PDB entry 7F1S | electron microscopy, 2.80 A resolution | chains B and C of the 4 polymer chains in the assembly

== Chain B ==
Molecule: Guanine nucleotide-binding protein G(I)/G(S)/G(T) subunit beta-1
From: Homo sapiens
Reference sequence: P62873 (GBB1_HUMAN); numbering as in UniProt (aligned over 1-340)
Chain sequence (340 residues; numbered 1 to 340; the number before each row is that of its first residue):
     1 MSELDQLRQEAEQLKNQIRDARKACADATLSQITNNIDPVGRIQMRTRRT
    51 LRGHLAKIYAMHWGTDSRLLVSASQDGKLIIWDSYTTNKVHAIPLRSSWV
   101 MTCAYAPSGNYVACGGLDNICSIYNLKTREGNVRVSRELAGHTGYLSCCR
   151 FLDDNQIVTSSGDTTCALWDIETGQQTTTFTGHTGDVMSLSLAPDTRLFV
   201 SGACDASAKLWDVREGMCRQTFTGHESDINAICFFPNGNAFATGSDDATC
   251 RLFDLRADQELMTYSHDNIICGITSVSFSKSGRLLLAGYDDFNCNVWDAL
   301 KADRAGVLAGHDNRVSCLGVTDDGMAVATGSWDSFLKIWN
Disordered / not traced: 1-20
UniProt features mapped onto this chain:
  - modified residue: S2 (N-acetylserine), H266 (Phosphohistidine)
  - natural variant: L30 (L30F: In MRD42; uncertain significance), R52 (R52G: In MRD42), G64 (G64V: In MRD42), D76 (D76E: In MRD42; D76G: In MRD42), G77 (G77S: In MRD42), K78 (K78R: In MRD42), I80 (I80N: In MRD42; I80T: In MRD42), H91 (H91R: In MRD42; uncertain significance), A92 (A92T: In MRD42), P94 (P94S: In MRD42), L95 (L95P: In MRD42), R96 (R96L: In MRD42), 5 further natural variant entries in UniProt

== Chain C ==
Molecule: Guanine nucleotide-binding protein G(I)/G(S)/G(O) subunit gamma-2
From: Homo sapiens
Reference sequence: P59768 (GBG2_HUMAN); residues 1-71 here = UniProt positions 1-71
Chain sequence (71 residues; numbered 1 to 71; the number before each row is that of its first residue):
     1 MASNNTASIAQARKLVEQLKMEANIDRIKVSKAAADLMAYCEAHAKEDPL
    51 LTPVPASENPFREKKFFCAIL
Disordered / not traced: 1-26, 62-71
UniProt features mapped onto this chain:
  - modified residue: A2 (N-acetylalanine), C68 (Cysteine methyl ester)
  - lipidation: C68 (S-geranylgeranyl cysteine)

== Chain B / chain C interface ==
Residue-residue contacts - 52 pairs, chain B then chain C:
  C25(B) - K29(C)
  C25(B) - V30(C)  hydrogen bond (backbone-backbone)
  A26(B) - V30(C)  hydrophobic
  D27(B) - K29(C)
  D27(B) - V30(C)  hydrogen bond (side chain-backbone)
  D27(B) - S31(C)
  A28(B) - V30(C)
  A28(B) - S31(C)
  L30(B) - A34(C)  hydrophobic
  I33(B) - S31(C)
  I33(B) - A34(C)  hydrophobic
  I33(B) - M38(C)  hydrophobic
  I37(B) - M38(C)  hydrophobic
  R48(B) - F61(C)
  R49(B) - F61(C)
  S84(B) - F61(C)
  Y85(B) - P60(C)
  Y85(B) - F61(C)  hydrophobic
  F235(B) - L37(C)  hydrophobic
  F235(B) - Y40(C)  hydrophobic
  F235(B) - C41(C)  hydrophobic
  P236(B) - Y40(C)  hydrophobic
  N237(B) - L37(C)
  N237(B) - Y40(C)
  A240(B) - L37(C)  hydrophobic
  D254(B) - A33(C)
  R256(B) - R27(C)
  R256(B) - I28(C)
  R256(B) - A33(C)
  R256(B) - D36(C)
  A257(B) - I28(C)
  S279(B) - L50(C)
  K280(B) - E47(C)  salt bridge
  S281(B) - Y40(C)
  S281(B) - C41(C)
  S281(B) - H44(C)
  S281(B) - D48(C)
  S281(B) - L51(C)
  G282(B) - C41(C)  hydrogen bond (backbone-side chain)
  R283(B) - C41(C)
  R283(B) - L51(C)
  L284(B) - L50(C)  hydrophobic
  L284(B) - L51(C)  hydrophobic
  L300(B) - M38(C)  hydrophobic
  L300(B) - C41(C)  hydrophobic
  D323(B) - P49(C)
  G324(B) - P49(C)
  G324(B) - L50(C)
  A326(B) - F61(C)  hydrophobic
  I338(B) - F61(C)  hydrophobic
  N340(B) - N59(C)
  N340(B) - F61(C)
Also at the interface, not in a pair above, chain B (36 interface residues in all): T34, V40, L252, L261, L286, M325

== Summary ==
36 residues of chain B face 21 of chain C across their interface, with 3 hydrogen bonds and 1 salt bridge.
Polar contacts include K280(B)-E47(C), D27(B)-V30(C) and G282(B)-C41(C).
Here chain B is Guanine nucleotide-binding protein G(I)/G(S)/G(T) subunit beta-1 and chain C is Guanine
nucleotide-binding protein G(I)/G(S)/G(O) subunit gamma-2, both from Homo sapiens. Entry 7F1S (Cryo-EM
structure of the apo chemokine receptor CCR5 in complex with Gi) was determined by electron microscopy (same
publication as 7F1Q, 7F1R and 7F1T).
